PDB entry 7V5J | electron microscopy, 2.80 A resolution | chains A and C of the 9 polymer chains in the assembly

Chain A (and C):
Protein: Spike glycoprotein
Organism: Human betacoronavirus 2c EMC/2012
Notes: chain C of this document is another copy of the same molecule, construct and numbering; everything in this record applies to it too
Reference sequence: K0BRG7 (K0BRG7_MERS); residues 18-1206 here = UniProt positions 18-1206
Chain sequence (1189 residues; each row starts with the number of its first residue):
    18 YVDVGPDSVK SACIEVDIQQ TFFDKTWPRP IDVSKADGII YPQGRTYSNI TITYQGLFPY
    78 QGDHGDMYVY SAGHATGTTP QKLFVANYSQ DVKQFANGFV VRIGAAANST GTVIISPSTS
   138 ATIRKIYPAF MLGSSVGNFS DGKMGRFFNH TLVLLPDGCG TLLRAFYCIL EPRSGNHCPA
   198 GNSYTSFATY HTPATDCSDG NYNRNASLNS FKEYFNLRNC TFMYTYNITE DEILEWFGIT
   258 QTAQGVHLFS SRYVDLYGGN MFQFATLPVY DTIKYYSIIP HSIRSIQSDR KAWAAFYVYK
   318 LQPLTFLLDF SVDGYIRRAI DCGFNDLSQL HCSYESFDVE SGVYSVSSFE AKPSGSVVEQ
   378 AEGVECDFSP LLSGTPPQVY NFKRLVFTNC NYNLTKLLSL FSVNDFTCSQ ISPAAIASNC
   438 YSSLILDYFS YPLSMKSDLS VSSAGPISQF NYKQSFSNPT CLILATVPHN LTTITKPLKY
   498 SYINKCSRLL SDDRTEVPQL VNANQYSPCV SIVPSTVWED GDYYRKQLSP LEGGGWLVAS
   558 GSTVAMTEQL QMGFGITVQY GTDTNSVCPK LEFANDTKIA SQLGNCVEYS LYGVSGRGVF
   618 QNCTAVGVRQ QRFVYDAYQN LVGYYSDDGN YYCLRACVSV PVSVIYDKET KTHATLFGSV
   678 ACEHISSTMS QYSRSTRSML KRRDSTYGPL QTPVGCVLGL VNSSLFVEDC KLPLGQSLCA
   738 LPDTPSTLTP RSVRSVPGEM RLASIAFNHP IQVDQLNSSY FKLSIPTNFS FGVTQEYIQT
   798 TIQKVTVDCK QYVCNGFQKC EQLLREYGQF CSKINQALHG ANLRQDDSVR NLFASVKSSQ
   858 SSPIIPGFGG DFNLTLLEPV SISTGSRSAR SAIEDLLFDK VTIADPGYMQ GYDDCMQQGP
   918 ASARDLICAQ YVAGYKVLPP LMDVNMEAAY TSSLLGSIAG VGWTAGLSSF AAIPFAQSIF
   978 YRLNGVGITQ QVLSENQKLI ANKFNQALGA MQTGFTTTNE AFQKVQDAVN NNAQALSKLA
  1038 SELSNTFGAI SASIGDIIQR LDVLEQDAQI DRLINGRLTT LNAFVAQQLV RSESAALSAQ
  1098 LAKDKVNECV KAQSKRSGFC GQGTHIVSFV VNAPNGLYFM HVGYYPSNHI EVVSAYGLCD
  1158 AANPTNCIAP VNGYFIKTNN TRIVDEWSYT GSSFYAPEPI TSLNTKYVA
Unresolved in the structure: 375-380, 589-594, 699-709, 745-756, 878-885, 916-923, 1175-1179 (chain C: 378-380, 589-596, 699-710, 745-756, 878-885, 916-926)
Cystine bridges: Cys30-Cys195, Cys176-Cys214, Cys185-Cys237, Cys339-Cys349, Cys383-Cys407, Cys425-Cys478, Cys437-Cys585, Cys503-Cys526, Cys620-Cys650, Cys679-Cys713, Cys811-Cys817, Cys1106-Cys1117

Chain A / chain C interface:
Pairs across the interface (197):
  Pro59(A) - Gln628(C)  hydrogen bond (backbone-side chain)
  Gln60(A) - Thr581(C)
  Gln60(A) - Gln628(C)  hydrogen bond (backbone-side chain)
  Gly61(A) - Asp580(C)
  Gly61(A) - Thr581(C)
  Gly61(A) - Gln628(C)
  Gly61(A) - Phe630(C)
  Gly61(A) - Tyr632(C)
  Arg62(A) - Gly578(C)  hydrogen bond (side chain-backbone)
  Arg62(A) - Asp580(C)  salt bridge
  Arg62(A) - Gln628(C)  hydrogen bond (backbone-side chain)
  Arg62(A) - Tyr632(C)
  Thr63(A) - Val625(C)
  Thr63(A) - Gln628(C)  hydrogen bond
  Thr63(A) - Phe630(C)  hydrogen bond (backbone-backbone)
  Thr63(A) - Val631(C)
  Thr63(A) - Tyr632(C)  hydrogen bond (backbone-backbone)
  Thr63(A) - Tyr641(C)
  Tyr64(A) - Val631(C)  hydrophobic
  Tyr64(A) - Tyr632(C)
  Ser65(A) - Val623(C)
  Ser65(A) - Gly624(C)
  Ser65(A) - Val631(C)
  Ile67(A) - Tyr632(C)
  Ile67(A) - Asp633(C)
  Ile67(A) - Ala634(C)
  Ile69(A) - Ala634(C)  hydrophobic
  Val109(A) - Leu548(C)  hydrophobic
  Ser152(A) - Glu549(C)
  Val153(A) - Ser546(C)  hydrogen bond (backbone-side chain)
  Val153(A) - Leu548(C)  hydrophobic
  Val153(A) - Glu549(C)
  Ala260(A) - Arg401(C)
  Gln261(A) - Val403(C)
  Gln261(A) - Thr405(C)
  Phe279(A) - Gln627(C)
  Tyr287(A) - Arg401(C)
  Tyr287(A) - Val403(C)  hydrophobic
  Thr289(A) - Gln522(C)
  Tyr292(A) - Leu548(C)  hydrogen bond (side chain-backbone)
  Tyr292(A) - Glu549(C)
  Val329(A) - Val623(C)
  Val329(A) - Gly624(C)  hydrogen bond (backbone-backbone)
  Asp330(A) - Gly624(C)
  Asp330(A) - Val625(C)
  Gly331(A) - Gly624(C)
  Gly331(A) - Val625(C)
  Tyr332(A) - Val625(C)  hydrophobic
  Ser416(A) - Lys502(C)
  Val420(A) - Pro463(C)
  Asn421(A) - Asp455(C)
  Asn421(A) - Pro463(C)
  Asp422(A) - Ser454(C)
  Asp422(A) - Asp455(C)
  Phe423(A) - Ser460(C)
  Phe423(A) - Ala461(C)  hydrogen bond (backbone-backbone)
  Thr803(A) - Ser362(C)
  Asp805(A) - Ser364(C)
  Asp805(A) - Ser365(C)  hydrogen bond (side chain-backbone)
  Cys806(A) - Ser364(C)  hydrogen bond (backbone-side chain)
  Gln808(A) - Ser365(C)
  Gln808(A) - Glu367(C)
  Gln808(A) - Ser656(C)  hydrogen bond
  Asn812(A) - Arg614(C)
  Gly813(A) - Glu367(C)
  Phe814(A) - Arg614(C)
  Glu818(A) - Ser692(C)  hydrogen bond
  Arg822(A) - Gln72(C)  hydrogen bond
  Arg822(A) - Pro320(C)
  Arg822(A) - Leu321(C)
  Arg822(A) - Thr322(C)
  Phe827(A) - Thr1043(C)
  Ser829(A) - Ser350(C)
  Lys830(A) - Glu1039(C)  salt bridge
  Gln833(A) - Ser350(C)  hydrogen bond (side chain-backbone)
  Gln833(A) - Tyr351(C)
  His836(A) - Tyr361(C)
  His836(A) - Ser362(C)  hydrogen bond
  Arg847(A) - Ser734(C)  hydrogen bond
  Lys854(A) - Asn765(C)  hydrogen bond (side chain-backbone)
  Ser856(A) - Pro767(C)
  Ser856(A) - Ile768(C)
  Gln857(A) - Ile768(C)
  Gln857(A) - Val770(C)
  Gln857(A) - His1146(C)  hydrogen bond
  Ser858(A) - Ile768(C)  hydrogen bond (backbone-backbone)
  Ser858(A) - Gln769(C)
  Ser858(A) - Val770(C)  hydrogen bond (backbone-backbone)
  Ser859(A) - Gln769(C)
  Ser859(A) - Val770(C)  hydrogen bond (side chain-backbone)
  Pro860(A) - Gln769(C)
  Pro860(A) - Val770(C)
  Pro860(A) - Asp771(C)
  Tyr905(A) - Ser676(C)
  Tyr905(A) - Leu715(C)  hydrophobic
  Met906(A) - Ser676(C)
  Met906(A) - Val677(C)
  Met906(A) - Ala678(C)
  Met906(A) - Cys713(C)  hydrogen bond
  Met906(A) - Val714(C)
  Met906(A) - Leu715(C)
  Gln907(A) - Ser676(C)  hydrogen bond (backbone-backbone)
  Gly908(A) - Ser676(C)  hydrogen bond (backbone-backbone)
  Tyr909(A) - Val655(C)  hydrophobic
  Tyr909(A) - Val657(C)
  Tyr909(A) - Ser676(C)  hydrogen bond (backbone-backbone)
  Tyr909(A) - Val677(C)  hydrophobic
  Tyr909(A) - His681(C)
  Tyr909(A) - Tyr689(C)  hydrogen bond
  Asp910(A) - Ser676(C)
  Asp910(A) - Ala678(C)
  Asp910(A) - His681(C)  salt bridge
  Cys912(A) - Arg652(C)
  Met913(A) - Arg652(C)  hydrogen bond (backbone-side chain)
  Met913(A) - Val655(C)  hydrophobic
  Met913(A) - His681(C)
  Gln915(A) - Gln618(C)
  Gln915(A) - Arg652(C)
  Gln927(A) - Val655(C)
  Gln927(A) - Ser656(C)
  Gln927(A) - Pro658(C)
  Gln927(A) - Ser676(C)  hydrogen bond
  Tyr928(A) - Cys654(C)
  Tyr928(A) - Val655(C)
  Tyr928(A) - Ser656(C)
  Ala930(A) - Ser365(C)
  Ala930(A) - Ser656(C)
  Lys933(A) - Pro658(C)
  Lys933(A) - Ser676(C)
  Pro936(A) - Leu715(C)  hydrophobic
  Leu938(A) - Ser734(C)
  Leu938(A) - Ala737(C)
  Met939(A) - Ala737(C)
  Asp940(A) - Ala737(C)
  Asp940(A) - Leu738(C)
  Met943(A) - Ala763(C)
  Met943(A) - Asn765(C)
  Tyr947(A) - Asn765(C)  hydrogen bond
  Ser950(A) - Pro767(C)
  Trp960(A) - Ile1165(C)
  Trp960(A) - Asn1169(C)
  Thr961(A) - Pro1167(C)
  Thr961(A) - Asn1169(C)
  Ala962(A) - Asn1169(C)
  Leu964(A) - Pro1143(C)
  Ser965(A) - Pro783(C)
  Ser965(A) - Thr1121(C)
  Ser965(A) - Tyr1141(C)
  Ser965(A) - Pro1143(C)
  Ser965(A) - His1146(C)
  Ser965(A) - Val1181(C)
  Ser966(A) - Ser781(C)
  Ser966(A) - Asn1169(C)  hydrogen bond
  Phe967(A) - Val770(C)  hydrophobic
  Phe967(A) - Leu780(C)
  Phe967(A) - Ser781(C)  hydrogen bond (backbone-backbone)
  Ala968(A) - Phe778(C)  hydrophobic
  Ala968(A) - Lys779(C)
  Ala968(A) - Leu780(C)  hydrophobic
  Ala968(A) - Asn1169(C)
  Ala969(A) - Val770(C)  hydrophobic
  Ala969(A) - Asp771(C)
  Ala969(A) - Gln772(C)
  Ala969(A) - Phe778(C)
  Ala969(A) - Lys779(C)  hydrogen bond (backbone-backbone)
  Ile970(A) - Phe778(C)  hydrophobic
  Pro971(A) - Gln772(C)
  Tyr978(A) - Tyr1153(C)  hydrogen bond
  Gln988(A) - Thr1198(C)
  Gln988(A) - Ser1199(C)
  Gln988(A) - Leu1200(C)
  Val989(A) - Thr1198(C)
  Glu992(A) - Leu1200(C)
  Ser1038(A) - Tyr635(C)  hydrogen bond
  Glu1039(A) - Tyr635(C)  hydrogen bond
  Asn1042(A) - Tyr635(C)
  Asn1042(A) - Asn637(C)  hydrogen bond
  Thr1043(A) - Gln636(C)
  Ser1048(A) - Gln636(C)
  Ala1049(A) - Gln636(C)
  Ile1055(A) - Ser612(C)
  Ile1055(A) - Arg614(C)
  Gln1056(A) - Asn436(C)
  Gln1056(A) - Ser612(C)  hydrogen bond
  Arg1057(A) - Asn436(C)
  Arg1057(A) - Tyr577(C)
  Leu1058(A) - Ser435(C)
  Leu1058(A) - Asn436(C)
  Asp1059(A) - Ser429(C)
  Glu1062(A) - Ile428(C)
  Lys1100(A) - Gly1115(C)  hydrogen bond (side chain-backbone)
  Asp1101(A) - Ser1114(C)
  Asn1104(A) - Ser1114(C)  hydrogen bond (side chain-backbone)
  Asn1104(A) - Gly1115(C)
  Glu1105(A) - Ser1114(C)
  Phe1191(A) - Glu1195(C)
  Phe1191(A) - Ile1197(C)  hydrophobic
Interface residues without a listed pair, chain A (116 interface residues in all): Gln111, Gly154, Phe165, Val271, Leu588, Lys807, Gln815, Glu823, Asp843, Ile862, Phe865, Pro903, Gln974, Gln987, Ser1041, Ile1054
Interface residues without a listed pair, chain C (124 interface residues in all): Val360, Val363, Leu402, Ala432, Cys437, Ser440, Ile442, Gly462, Gln466, Arg511, Asn521, Tyr523, Thr579, Glu605, Gly610, Val611, Gly675, Glu680, Gly716, Cys736, Phe764, Leu773, Arg1113, Gln1119, Val1205, Ala1206

In short:
Chain A and chain C form an interface of 116 and 124 residues respectively; the contacts include 42 hydrogen
bonds and 3 salt bridges. Polar pairs include Arg62(A)-Asp580(C), Lys830(A)-Glu1039(C) and
Asp910(A)-His681(C).
Chain A and chain C are both Spike glycoprotein (Human betacoronavirus 2c EMC/2012); the structure, MERS S
ectodomain trimer in complex with neutralizing antibody 0722(state 2), was determined by electron microscopy.
